PDB entry 3I2J | X-ray diffraction, 2.01 A resolution | chain A

Chain A:
Protein: Cocaine esterase
Source organism: Rhodococcus sp. MB1 'Bresler 1999'
Notes: EC 3.1.1.-
UniProtKB: Q9L9D7 (COCE_RHOSM); residue numbers follow UniProt; this construct covers 1-574
Amino-acid sequence (587 residues; numbered 1 to 587; the number before each row is that of its first residue):
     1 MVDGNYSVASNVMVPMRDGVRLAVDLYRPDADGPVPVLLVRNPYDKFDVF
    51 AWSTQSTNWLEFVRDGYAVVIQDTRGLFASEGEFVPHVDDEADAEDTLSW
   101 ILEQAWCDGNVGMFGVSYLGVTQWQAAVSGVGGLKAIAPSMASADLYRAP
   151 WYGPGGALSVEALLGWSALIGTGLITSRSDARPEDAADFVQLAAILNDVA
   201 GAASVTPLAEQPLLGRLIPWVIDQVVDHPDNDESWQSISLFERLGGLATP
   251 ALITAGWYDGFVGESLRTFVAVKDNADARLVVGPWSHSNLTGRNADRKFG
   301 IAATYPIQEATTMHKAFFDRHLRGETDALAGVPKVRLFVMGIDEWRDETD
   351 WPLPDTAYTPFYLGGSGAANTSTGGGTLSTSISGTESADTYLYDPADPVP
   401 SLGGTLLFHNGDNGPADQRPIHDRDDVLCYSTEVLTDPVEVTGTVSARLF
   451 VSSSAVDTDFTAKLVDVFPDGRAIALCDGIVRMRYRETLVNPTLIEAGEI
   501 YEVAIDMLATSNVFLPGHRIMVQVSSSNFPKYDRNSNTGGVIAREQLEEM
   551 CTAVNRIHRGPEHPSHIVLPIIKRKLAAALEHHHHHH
Not modelled in the structure: 1, 576-587
Sequence notes: expression tag (575-587)
UniProt features mapped onto this chain:
  - active site: Ser-117 (Acyl-ester intermediate), Asp-259 (Charge relay system), His-287 (Charge relay system)
  - binding site (substrate): Tyr-44, Tyr-118
  - site: Tyr-44 (Probably involved in activating the substrate carbonyl and the acyl enzyme for hydrolysis)
What the authors report for this chain:
  - catalytic residues: Ser-117 (citing earlier work)
  - mutagenesis - L169K/T172R/G173Q, L169K (8-fold), T172R (3-fold), T172R/G173Q (3-fold): decreased catalytic activity
  - mutagenesis - L169K/T172R/G173Q, T172R/F189A: unchanged stability
  - mutagenesis - L169K (tau1/2=570 min), T172R (Tm change 3 degC), T172R/G173Q (30-fold), G173Q (Tm change 3 degC): increased stability
  - mutagenesis - G173Q: unchanged catalytic activity

Overview:
UniProt lists 3 active-site residues and substrate-binding residues Tyr-44 and Tyr-118. From the paper: the
catalytic residue Ser-117; L169K/T172R/G173Q, L169K and T172R, among others, reduce catalytic activity; 6
substitutions were tested in all.
Chain A is Cocaine esterase (Rhodococcus sp. MB1 'Bresler 1999'); the structure, Cocaine Esterase, wild type,
without a ligand, was determined by X-ray diffraction, deposited together with 3I2F, 3I2G, 3I2H, 3I2I and
3I2K.
